1D9X - chain A; structure by X-ray diffraction, 2.60 A resolution.

# Chain A
Protein: Excinuclease uvrabc component uvrb
Organism: Bacillus caldotenax
UniProtKB: P56981 (UVRB_BACCA); aligned to UniProt positions 1-658 over residues 1-658 (the alignment contains insertions or deletions, so no single offset holds)
Amino-acid sequence (658 residues; numbered 1 to 658; the number before each row is that of its first residue):
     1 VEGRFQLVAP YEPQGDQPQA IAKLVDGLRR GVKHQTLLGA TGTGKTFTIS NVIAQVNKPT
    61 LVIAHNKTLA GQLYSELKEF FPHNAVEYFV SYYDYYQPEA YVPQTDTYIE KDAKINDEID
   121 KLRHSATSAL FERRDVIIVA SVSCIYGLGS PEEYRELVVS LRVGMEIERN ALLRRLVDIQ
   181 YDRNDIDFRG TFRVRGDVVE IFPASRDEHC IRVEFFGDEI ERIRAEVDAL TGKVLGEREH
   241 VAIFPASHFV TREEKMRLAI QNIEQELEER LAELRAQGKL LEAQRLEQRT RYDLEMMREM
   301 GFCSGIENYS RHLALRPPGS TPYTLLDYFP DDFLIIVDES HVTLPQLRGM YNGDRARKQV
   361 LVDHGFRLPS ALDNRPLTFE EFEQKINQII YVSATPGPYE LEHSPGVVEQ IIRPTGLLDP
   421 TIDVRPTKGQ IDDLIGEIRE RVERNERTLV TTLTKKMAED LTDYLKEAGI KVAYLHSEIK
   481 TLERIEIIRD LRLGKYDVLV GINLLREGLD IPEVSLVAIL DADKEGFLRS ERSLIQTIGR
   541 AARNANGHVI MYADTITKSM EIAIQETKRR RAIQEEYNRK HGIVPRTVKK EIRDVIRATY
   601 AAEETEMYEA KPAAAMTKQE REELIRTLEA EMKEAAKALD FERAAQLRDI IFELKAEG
Disordered / not traced: 1, 187, 222-224, 596-658
Ion coordination: Zn2+ site 1 near His-403 (its only coordinating residue here); Zn2+ site 2 near His-581 (its only coordinating residue here)

# Overview
Chain A is Excinuclease uvrabc component uvrb (Bacillus caldotenax); the structure, Crystal structure of the
DNA repair protein uvrb, was determined by X-ray diffraction together with 1D9Z from the same study.
